5WYX - chains A and B; structure by X-ray diffraction, 2.40 A resolution.

== Chain A (and B) ==
Name: Toll-like receptor 8
Source organism: Homo sapiens
Notes: fragment: Extracellular domain; chain B of this document is another copy of the same molecule, construct and numbering; everything in this record applies to it too
Reference sequence: Q9NR97 (TLR8_HUMAN); residue numbers follow UniProt; this construct covers 27-827
Chain sequence (811 residues; row label = number of the first residue in the row):
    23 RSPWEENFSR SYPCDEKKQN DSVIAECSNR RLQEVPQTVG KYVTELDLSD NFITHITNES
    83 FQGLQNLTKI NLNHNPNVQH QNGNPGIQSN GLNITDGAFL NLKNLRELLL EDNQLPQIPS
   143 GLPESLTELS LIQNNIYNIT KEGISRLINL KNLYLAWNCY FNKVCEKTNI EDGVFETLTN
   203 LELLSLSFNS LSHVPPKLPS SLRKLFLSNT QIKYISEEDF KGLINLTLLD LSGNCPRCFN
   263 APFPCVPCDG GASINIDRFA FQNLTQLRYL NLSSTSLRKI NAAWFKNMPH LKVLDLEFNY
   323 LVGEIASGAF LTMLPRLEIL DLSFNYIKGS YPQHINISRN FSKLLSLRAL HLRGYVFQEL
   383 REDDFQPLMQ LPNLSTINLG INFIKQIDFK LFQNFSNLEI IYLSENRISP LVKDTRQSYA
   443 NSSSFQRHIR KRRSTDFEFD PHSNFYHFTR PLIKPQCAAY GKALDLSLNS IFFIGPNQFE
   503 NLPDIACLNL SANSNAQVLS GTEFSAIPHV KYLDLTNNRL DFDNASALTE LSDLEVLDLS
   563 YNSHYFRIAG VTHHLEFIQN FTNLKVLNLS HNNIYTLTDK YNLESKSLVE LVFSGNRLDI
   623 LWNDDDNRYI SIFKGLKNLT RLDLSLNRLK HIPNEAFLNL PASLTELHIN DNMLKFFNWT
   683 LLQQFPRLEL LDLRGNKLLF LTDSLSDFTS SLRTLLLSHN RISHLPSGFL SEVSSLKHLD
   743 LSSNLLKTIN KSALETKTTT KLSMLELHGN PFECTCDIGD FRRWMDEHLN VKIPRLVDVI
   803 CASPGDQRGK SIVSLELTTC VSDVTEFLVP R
Disordered / not traced: 23-31, 101-111, 435-460, 819-833 (chain B: 23-31, 100-111, 436-460, 568-572, 755-761, 820-833)
Sequence notes: expression tag (23-26, 828-833)
Cystine bridges: Cys-36/Cys-49, Cys-181/Cys-187, Cys-257/Cys-270, Cys-260/Cys-267, Cys-479/Cys-509, Cys-776/Cys-803
Covalent attachments: N-acetylglucosamine (NAG) linked to Asn-247, Asn-395, Asn-511, Asn-640, Asn-680; glycan linked to Asn-293, Asn-590
Ligand contacts:
  - CU-CPT8m (CU8; 7-(3-methylphenyl)pyrazolo[1,5-a]pyrimidine-3-carboxamide), molecule 1: Phe-261, Asn-262, Phe-346, Tyr-348, Ile-349, Lys-350, Gly-351, Ser-352, Gly-376, Val-378, Ile-403, Phe-405
  - CU-CPT8m (CU8), molecule 2: Phe-494, Phe-495, Ala-518, Gln-519, Val-520, Tyr-567
Curated features (UniProtKB/Swiss-Prot):
  - glycosylation (N-linked (GlcNAc...) asparagine): Asn-29, Asn-42, Asn-80, Asn-88, Asn-115, Asn-160, Asn-247, Asn-285, Asn-293, Asn-358, Asn-362, Asn-395, Asn-416, Asn-443, Asn-511, Asn-546, Asn-582, Asn-590, Asn-640, Asn-680 and 1 more in UniProt
  - natural variant: Pro-432 (P432L: In IMD98), Phe-494 (F494L: In IMD98), Gly-572 (G572D: In IMD98; G572V: In IMD98)
  - mutagenesis: Tyr-348 (Y348A: Abolishes activation of NF-kappa-B; Y348A: Abolishes responses to both ssRNA and chemical ligands), Val-378 (V378A: Increases activation of NF-kappa-B), Phe-405 (F405A: Abolishes activation of NF-kappa-B; F405A: Abolishes responses to both ssRNA and chemical ligands), Arg-452 to Arg-455 (Monomeric and inactive), Val-520 (V520A: Strongly decreases activation of NF-kappa-B), Asp-543 (D543A: Abolishes activation of NF-kappa-B; D543A: Abolishes responses to both ssRNA and chemical ligands), Thr-574 (T574A: Abolishes responses to both ssRNA and chemical ligands; T574A: Strongly decreases activation of NF-kappa-B)
From the paper describing this entry:
  - binding site for CU-CPT8m: Phe-261, Phe-346, Tyr-348, Gly-351, Val-378, Ile-403, Phe-405, Phe-494, Phe-495, Ala-518, Val-520, Tyr-567
  - conformationally variable residues (loop rearrangement): Phe-261, Asn-262, Tyr-567

== Chain A / chain B interface ==
Residue-residue contacts (46):
  Phe-261(A) with Val-520(B), hydrophobic
  Asn-262(A) with Ala-518(B), hydrogen bond (side chain-backbone); Val-520(B); Asp-543(B); His-566(B), hydrogen bond (backbone-side chain)
  Pro-264(A) with His-566(B); Val-573(B); Thr-574(B)
  Pro-266(A) with Thr-574(B)
  Gly-351(A) with Val-434(B); Phe-495(B)
  Ser-352(A) with Phe-495(B)
  Tyr-353(A) with Pro-432(B); Phe-494(B)
  Val-378(A) with Phe-494(B), hydrophobic
  Ile-403(A) with Tyr-567(B), hydrophobic
  Phe-405(A) with Phe-494(B), hydrophobic; Tyr-567(B)
  Lys-407(A) with Ser-431(B)
  Glu-427(A) with Tyr-567(B)
  Arg-429(A) with Ser-492(B), hydrogen bond
  Ser-431(A) with Lys-407(B)
  Pro-432(A) with Tyr-353(B)
  Val-434(A) with Gly-351(B)
  Ser-492(A) with Arg-429(B)
  Phe-494(A) with Tyr-353(B); Phe-405(B), hydrophobic
  Phe-495(A) with Gly-351(B); Ser-352(B)
  Ala-518(A) with Asn-262(B), hydrogen bond (backbone-side chain)
  Val-520(A) with Phe-261(B), hydrophobic; Asn-262(B)
  Asp-543(A) with Asn-262(B)
  His-566(A) with Asn-262(B), hydrogen bond (side chain-backbone); Pro-264(B)
  Tyr-567(A) with Ile-403(B), hydrophobic; Phe-405(B); Glu-427(B), hydrogen bond
  Phe-568(A) with Phe-320(B), hydrophobic; Phe-346(B), hydrophobic
  Ile-570(A) with Phe-265(B), hydrophobic
  Ala-571(A) with Phe-265(B)
  Gly-572(A) with Phe-265(B)
  Val-573(A) with Pro-264(B)
  Thr-574(A) with Pro-264(B), hydrogen bond (side chain-backbone); Pro-266(B)
Also at the interface, not in a pair above, chain A (32 interface residues in all): Ala-263, Pro-498
Also at the interface, not in a pair above, chain B (31 interface residues in all): Ala-263, Val-378, Pro-498

== Overview ==
32 residues of chain A and 31 residues of chain B are in contact, with 7 hydrogen bonds. Among the polar pairs
are Asn-262(A)/Ala-518(B), Asn-262(A)/His-566(B) and Arg-429(A)/Ser-492(B). Ligands of chain A: CU-CPT8m. From
the paper: a binding site for CU-CPT8m at Phe-261(A), Phe-346(A) and Tyr-348(A) among others; conformational
variability at Phe-261(A), Asn-262(A) and Tyr-567(A).
Both chains are Toll-like receptor 8 (Homo sapiens). Entry 5WYX (Crystal structure of human TLR8 in complex
with CU-CPT8m) was determined by X-ray diffraction (same publication as 5WYZ).
